Entry 8WXF (electron microscopy, 4.00 A resolution); this record covers chains A and C of the 3 polymer chains in the assembly.

Chain A (and C):
Molecule: Bifunctional guanosine pentaphosphate synthetase/polyribonucleotide nucleotidyltransferase
Source organism: Mycobacterium tuberculosis
Notes: chain C of this document is another copy of the same molecule, construct and numbering; everything in this record applies to it too
Reference sequence: A0A9Q6P703 (A0A9Q6P703_MYCTX); residues 1-752 here correspond to UniProt positions 73-824 (UniProt number = residue number + 72)
Amino-acid sequence (773 residues; each row starts with the number of its first residue; numbers below 1 keep their minus sign (Met-20 is residue -20)):
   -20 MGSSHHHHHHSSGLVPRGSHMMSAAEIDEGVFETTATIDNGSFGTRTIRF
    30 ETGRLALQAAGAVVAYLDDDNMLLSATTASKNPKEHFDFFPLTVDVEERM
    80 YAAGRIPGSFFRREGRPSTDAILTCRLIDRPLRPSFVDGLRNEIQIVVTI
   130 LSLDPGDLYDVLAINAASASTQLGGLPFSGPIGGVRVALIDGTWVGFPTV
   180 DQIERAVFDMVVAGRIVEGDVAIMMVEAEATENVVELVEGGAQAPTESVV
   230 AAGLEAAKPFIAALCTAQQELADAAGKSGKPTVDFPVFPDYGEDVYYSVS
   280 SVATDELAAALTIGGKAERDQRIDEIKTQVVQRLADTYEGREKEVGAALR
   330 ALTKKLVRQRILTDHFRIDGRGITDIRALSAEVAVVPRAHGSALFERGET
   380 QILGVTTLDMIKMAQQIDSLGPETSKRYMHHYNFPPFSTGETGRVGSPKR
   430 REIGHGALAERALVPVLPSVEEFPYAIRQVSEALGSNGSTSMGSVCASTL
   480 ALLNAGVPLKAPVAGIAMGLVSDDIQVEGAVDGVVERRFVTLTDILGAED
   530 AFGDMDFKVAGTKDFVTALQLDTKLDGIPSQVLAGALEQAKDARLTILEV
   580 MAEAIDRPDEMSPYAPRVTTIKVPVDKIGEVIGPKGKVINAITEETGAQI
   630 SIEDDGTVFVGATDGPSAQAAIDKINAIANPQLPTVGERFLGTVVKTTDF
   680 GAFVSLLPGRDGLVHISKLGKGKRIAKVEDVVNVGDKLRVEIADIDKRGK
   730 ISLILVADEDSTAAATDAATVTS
Not modelled in the structure: -20 to 3, 734-752
Differences from the reference sequence: initiating methionine (-20); expression tag (-19 to 0)

Chain A / chain C interface:
Residue-residue contacts (67):
  Val364(A) - Arg33(C)
  Val365(A) - Leu130(C)
  Val365(A) - Ser131(C)
  Pro366(A) - Met51(C)
  Pro366(A) - Ser131(C)
  Arg367(A) - Ala81(C)
  Arg367(A) - Ser131(C)  hydrogen bond (backbone-side chain)
  Arg367(A) - Asp133(C)  salt bridge
  Arg367(A) - Pro134(C)
  Ala368(A) - Ser131(C)
  His369(A) - Gly83(C)
  Glu378(A) - Gln37(C)
  Gln380(A) - Arg33(C)  hydrogen bond (side chain-backbone)
  Gln380(A) - Leu34(C)
  Gln380(A) - Leu36(C)
  Leu382(A) - Leu34(C)  hydrophobic
  Val384(A) - Tyr80(C)  hydrophobic
  Thr386(A) - Tyr80(C)
  Thr386(A) - Arg84(C)
  Thr386(A) - Ile85(C)
  Asp388(A) - Arg84(C)
  Asp388(A) - Ile85(C)
  Met392(A) - Ile85(C)
  Ala393(A) - Arg91(C)  hydrogen bond (backbone-side chain)
  Gln394(A) - Phe90(C)
  Gln394(A) - Arg91(C)
  His410(A) - Arg91(C)  hydrogen bond (side chain-backbone)
  His410(A) - Arg92(C)  hydrogen bond
  Asn412(A) - Arg78(C)  hydrogen bond
  Pro415(A) - Gln124(C)
  Phe416(A) - Ala35(C)  hydrophobic
  Phe416(A) - Ala38(C)
  Phe416(A) - Leu53(C)  hydrophobic
  Phe416(A) - Ala55(C)  hydrophobic
  Phe416(A) - Thr57(C)
  Ser417(A) - Gln37(C)
  Gly419(A) - Thr57(C)
  Glu420(A) - Thr57(C)
  Thr421(A) - Thr57(C)
  Thr421(A) - Ser59(C)
  Thr421(A) - Glu122(C)  hydrogen bond
  Thr421(A) - Gln124(C)  hydrogen bond
  Gly422(A) - Gln124(C)  hydrogen bond (backbone-side chain)
  Val424(A) - Glu76(C)
  Ser426(A) - Arg95(C)
  Pro427(A) - Arg92(C)
  Arg457(A) - Arg78(C)
  Arg457(A) - Ile85(C)
  Arg457(A) - Pro86(C)
  Val459(A) - Arg78(C)
  Val459(A) - Tyr80(C)  hydrophobic
  Glu461(A) - Arg78(C)
  Glu461(A) - Tyr80(C)  hydrogen bond
  Leu463(A) - Ala35(C)
  Leu463(A) - Leu53(C)  hydrophobic
  Lys614(A) - Pro613(C)
  Gly615(A) - Pro613(C)
  Lys616(A) - Gly612(C)
  Lys616(A) - Pro613(C)
  Lys616(A) - Lys614(C)
  Val617(A) - Asp633(C)  hydrogen bond (backbone-side chain)
  Ala620(A) - Asp633(C)
  Glu623(A) - Asp634(C)
  Ser684(A) - Arg689(C)
  Ala705(A) - Ile695(C)
  Lys706(A) - Ser696(C)
  Glu708(A) - Ile733(C)
Also at the interface, not in a pair above, chain A (50 interface residues in all): Glu361, Leu373, Glu375, Met408, Tyr411, Gly425, Glu431, Phe679, Val707
Also at the interface, not in a pair above, chain C (45 interface residues in all): Asp48, Asp74, Met79, Gly87, Phe89, Val126, His694

Summary:
Chain A and chain C form an interface of 50 and 45 residues respectively, with 11 hydrogen bonds and 1 salt
bridge. Polar pairs include Arg367(A)-Asp133(C), Arg367(A)-Ser131(C) and Gln380(A)-Arg33(C).
Chain A and chain C are both Bifunctional guanosine pentaphosphate synthetase/polyribonucleotide
nucleotidyltransferase (Mycobacterium tuberculosis); the structure, PNPase of Mycobacterium tuberculosis, was
determined by electron microscopy (same publication as 8WWP and 8WX0).
